Entry 7F60 (X-ray diffraction, 2.85 A resolution); this record covers chains A and D of the 3 polymer chains in the assembly.

Chain A:
Molecule: mRNA export factor
From: Homo sapiens
Reference sequence: P78406 (RAE1L_HUMAN); residues 1-368 here = UniProt positions 1-368
Amino-acid sequence (368 residues; numbered 1 to 368; the number before each row is that of its first residue):
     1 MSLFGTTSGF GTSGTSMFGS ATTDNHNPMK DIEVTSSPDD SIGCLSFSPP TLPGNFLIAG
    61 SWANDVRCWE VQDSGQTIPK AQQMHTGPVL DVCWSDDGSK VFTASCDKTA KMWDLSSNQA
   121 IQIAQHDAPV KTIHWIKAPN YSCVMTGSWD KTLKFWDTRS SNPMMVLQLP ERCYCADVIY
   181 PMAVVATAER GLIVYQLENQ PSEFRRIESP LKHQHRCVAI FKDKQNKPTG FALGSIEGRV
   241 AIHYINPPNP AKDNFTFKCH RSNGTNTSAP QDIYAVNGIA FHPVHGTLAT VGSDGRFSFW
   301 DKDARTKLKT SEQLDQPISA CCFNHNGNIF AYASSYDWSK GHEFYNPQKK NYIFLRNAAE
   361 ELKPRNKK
Disordered / not traced: 1-30, 264-267, 366-368

Chain D:
Molecule: Nuclear pore complex protein Nup98-Nup96
From: Homo sapiens
Notes: EC 3.4.21.-
Reference sequence: P52948 (NUP98_HUMAN); numbering as in UniProt (aligned over 1-1817)
Amino-acid sequence (1817 residues; row label = number of the first residue in the row):
     1 MFNKSFGTPF GGGTGGFGTT STFGQNTGFG TTSGGAFGTS AFGSSNNTGG LFGNSQTKPG
    61 GLFGTSSFSQ PATSTSTGFG FGTSTGTANT LFGTASTGTS LFSSQNNAFA QNKPTGFGNF
   121 GTSTSSGGLF GTTNTTSNPF GSTSGSLFGP SSFTAAPTGT TIKFNPPTGT DTMVKAGVST
   181 NISTKHQCIT AMKEYESKSL EELRLEDYQA NRKGPQNQVG AGTTTGLFGS SPATSSATGL
   241 FSSSTTNSGF AYGQNKTAFG TSTTGFGTNP GGLFGQQNQQ TTSLFSKPFG QATTTQNTGF
   301 SFGNTSTIGQ PSTNTMGLFG VTQASQPGGL FGTATNTSTG TAFGTGTGLF GQTNTGFGAV
   361 GSTLFGNNKL TTFGSSTTSA PSFGTTSGGL FGNKPTLTLG TNTNTSNFGF GTNTSGNSIF
   421 GSKPAPGTLG TGLGAGFGTA LGAGQASLFG NNQPKIGGPL GTGAFGAPGF NTTTATLGFG
   481 APQAPVALTD PNASAAQQAV LQQHINSLTY SPFGDSPLFR NPMSDPKKKE ERLKPTNPAA
   541 QKALTTPTHY KLTPRPATRV RPKALQTTGT AKSHLFDGLD DDEPSLANGA FMPKKSIKKL
   601 VLKNLNNSNL FSPVNRDSEN LASPSEYPEN GERFSFLSKP VDENHQQDGD EDSLVSHFYT
   661 NPIAKPIPQT PESAGNKHSN SNSVDDTIVA LNMRAALRNG LEGSSEETSF HDESLQDDRE
   721 EIENNSYHMH PAGIILTKVG YYTIPSMDDL AKITNEKGEC IVSDFTIGRK GYGSIYFEGD
   781 VNLTNLNLDD IVHIRRKEVV VYLDDNQKPP VGEGLNRKAE VTLDGVWPTD KTSRCLIKSP
   841 DRLADINYEG RLEAVSRKQG AQFKEYRPET GSWVFKVSHF SKYGLQDSDE EEEEHPSKTS
   901 TKKLKTAPLP PASQTTPLQM ALNGKPAPPP QSQSPEVEQL GRVVELDSDM VDITQEPVLD
   961 TMLEESMPED QEPVSASTHI ASSLGINPHV LQIMKASLLT DEEDVDMALD QRFSRLPSKA
  1021 DTSQEICSPR LPISASHSSK TRSLVGGLLQ SKFTSGAFLS PSVSVQECRT PRAASLMNIP
  1081 STSSWSVPPP LTSVFTMPSP APEVPLKTVG TRRQLGLVPR EKSVTYGKGK LLMDMALFMG
  1141 RSFRVGWGPN WTLANSGEQL NGSHELENHQ IADSMEFGFL PNPVAVKPLT ESPFKVHLEK
  1201 LSLRQRKPDE DMKLYQTPLE LKLKHSTVHV DELCPLIVPN LGVAVIHDYA DWVKEASGDL
  1261 PEAQIVKHWS LTWTLCEALW GHLKELDSQL NEPREYIQIL ERRRAFSRWL SCTATPQIEE
  1321 EVSLTQKNSP VEAVFSYLTG KRISEACSLA QQSGDHRLAL LLSQFVGSQS VRELLTMQLV
  1381 DWHQLQADSF IQDERLRIFA LLAGKPVWQL SEKKQINVCS QLDWKRSLAI HLWYLLPPTA
  1441 SISRALSMYE EAFQNTSDSD RYACSPLPSY LEGSGCVIAE EQNSQTPLRD VCFHLLKLYS
  1501 DRHYDLNQLL EPRSITADPL DYRLSWHLWE VLRALNYTHL SAQCEGVLQA SYAGQLESEG
  1561 LWEWAIFVLL HIDNSGIREK AVRELLTRHC QLLETPESWA KETFLTQKLR VPAKWIHEAK
  1621 AVRAHMESDK HLEALCLFKA EHWNRCHKLI IRHLASDAII NENYDYLKGF LEDLAPPERS
  1681 SLIQDWETSG LVYLDYIRVI EMLRHIQQVD CSGNDLEQLH IKVTSLCSRI EQIQCYSAKD
  1741 RLAQSDMAKR VANLLRVVLS LHHPPDRTSD STPDPQRVPL RLLAPHIGRL PMPEDYAMDE
  1801 LRSLTQSYLR ELAVGSL
Disordered / not traced: 1-157, 175-178, 214-1817

Interface between chain A and chain D:
Residue-residue contacts - 61 pairs, chain A then chain D:
  Asp40(A) - Arg204(D)  salt bridge
  Asp40(A) - Tyr208(D)  hydrogen bond
  Ser41(A) - Arg204(D)  hydrogen bond
  Trp62(A) - Glu201(D)
  Trp62(A) - Arg204(D)
  Trp62(A) - Leu205(D)
  Cys106(A) - Leu205(D)  hydrophobic
  Pro129(A) - Leu205(D)  hydrophobic
  Lys131(A) - Glu201(D)  salt bridge
  Trp149(A) - Glu201(D)
  Trp149(A) - Glu202(D)
  Trp149(A) - Leu205(D)  hydrophobic
  Arg172(A) - Ser197(D)  hydrogen bond (side chain-backbone)
  Arg172(A) - Glu202(D)  salt bridge
  Tyr174(A) - Lys198(D)
  Tyr174(A) - Ser199(D)
  Tyr174(A) - Glu202(D)  hydrogen bond
  Gln214(A) - Thr190(D)  hydrogen bond
  Gln214(A) - Lys198(D)  hydrogen bond (side chain-backbone)
  Gln214(A) - Ser199(D)
  Arg216(A) - Leu200(D)
  Arg216(A) - Glu201(D)  salt bridge
  Ile236(A) - His186(D)
  Ile236(A) - Cys188(D)  hydrophobic
  Ile236(A) - Thr190(D)
  Glu237(A) - His186(D)
  Arg239(A) - Asp171(D)  salt bridge
  Lys258(A) - Asp171(D)  salt bridge
  Lys258(A) - Thr172(D)  hydrogen bond (side chain-backbone)
  Pro270(A) - Ser183(D)
  Gln271(A) - Ile182(D)
  Gln271(A) - Ser183(D)  hydrogen bond (backbone-backbone)
  Gln271(A) - Thr184(D)
  Gln271(A) - Lys185(D)  hydrogen bond (backbone-backbone)
  Asp272(A) - Lys185(D)
  Asp272(A) - Gln187(D)
  Ile273(A) - Thr184(D)
  Ile273(A) - Lys185(D)  hydrogen bond (backbone-backbone)
  Ile273(A) - His186(D)
  Ile273(A) - Gln187(D)  hydrogen bond (backbone-backbone)
  Tyr274(A) - Gln187(D)
  Tyr336(A) - Arg204(D)  hydrogen bond (backbone-side chain)
  Asp337(A) - Leu200(D)
  Trp338(A) - Thr160(D)
  Trp338(A) - Ile189(D)
  Trp338(A) - Leu200(D)
  Trp338(A) - Arg204(D)
  Trp338(A) - Asp207(D)  hydrogen bond
  Trp338(A) - Tyr208(D)  hydrophobic
  Ser339(A) - Gln187(D)  hydrogen bond (side chain-backbone)
  Ser339(A) - Cys188(D)
  Ser339(A) - Ile189(D)  hydrogen bond (backbone-backbone)
  Ser339(A) - Leu200(D)
  Lys340(A) - Phe164(D)
  Lys340(A) - Gln187(D)
  Gly341(A) - Ile189(D)
  His342(A) - Thr160(D)  hydrogen bond (backbone-side chain)
  His342(A) - Asp207(D)
  His342(A) - Arg212(D)
  His342(A) - Lys213(D)
  Tyr345(A) - Tyr208(D)
Also at the interface, not in a pair above, chain A (35 interface residues in all): Leu90, His213, Arg261, Asn263, Ala269, Ala275, Glu343
Also at the interface, not in a pair above, chain D (30 interface residues in all): Lys163, Met173, Ala191, Glu196, Leu203

Summary:
35 residues of chain A and 30 residues of chain D are in contact, with 16 hydrogen bonds and 6 salt bridges.
Among the polar pairs are Asp40(A)-Arg204(D), Lys131(A)-Glu201(D) and Arg172(A)-Glu202(D).
Chain A is mRNA export factor and chain D is Nuclear pore complex protein Nup98-Nup96, both from Homo sapiens;
the structure, Crystal structure of auxiliary protein in complex with human nuclear protein, was determined by
X-ray diffraction, deposited together with 7F90.
